5GJY - chains A and B of the 3 polymer chains in the assembly; structure by X-ray diffraction, 1.71 A resolution.

Chain A:
Molecule: MHC class I antigen
Source organism: Anas platyrhynchos
UniProt: Q6I7L2 (Q6I7L2_ANAPL); residues 4-273 here correspond to UniProt positions 22-291 (UniProt number = residue number + 18)
Amino-acid sequence (273 residues; numbered 1 to 273; the number before each row is that of its first residue):
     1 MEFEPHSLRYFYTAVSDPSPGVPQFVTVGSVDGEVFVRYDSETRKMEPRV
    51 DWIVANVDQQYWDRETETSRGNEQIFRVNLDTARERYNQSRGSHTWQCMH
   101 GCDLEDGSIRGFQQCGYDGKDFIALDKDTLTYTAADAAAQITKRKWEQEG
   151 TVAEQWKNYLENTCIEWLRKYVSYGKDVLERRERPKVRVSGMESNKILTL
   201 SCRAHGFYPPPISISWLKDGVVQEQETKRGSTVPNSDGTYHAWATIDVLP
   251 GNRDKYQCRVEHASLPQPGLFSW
Unresolved in the structure: 1-3, 194-197
Disulfide bonds: Cys98-Cys115, Cys102-Cys164, Cys202-Cys258
Differences from the reference sequence: expression tag (1-3); engineered mutation Gly220 (Ala238 in Q6I7L2)

Chain B:
Molecule: Beta-2-microglobulin
Source organism: Anas platyrhynchos
UniProt: Q14U75 (Q14U75_ANAPL); residues 4-104 here correspond to UniProt positions 19-119 (UniProt number = residue number + 15)
Amino-acid sequence (104 residues; row label = number of the first residue in the row):
     1 MEFGQAKAAPKVQVYSRHPATAGTENILNCYVEGFHPPKIDIALLKNGEP
    51 MKDVKYNDMSFGDDWTFQRLVYAPFTPTKSDVYTCRVDHEAFTEPQSFRW
   101 EPDF
Unresolved in the structure: 1-4
Disulfide bonds: Cys30-Cys85
Differences from the reference sequence: expression tag (1-3)

Interface between chain A and chain B:
Contacting residue pairs (65):
  Phe11(A) with Ser60(B); Phe61(B)
  Tyr12(A) with Phe61(B)
  Thr13(A) with Phe61(B); Phe67(B)
  Ser19(A) with Lys39(B)
  Gly21(A) with Arg69(B), hydrogen bond (backbone-side chain)
  Val22(A) with Pro38(B)
  Val28(A) with Asp58(B); Met59(B)
  Val35(A) with Asp58(B)
  Arg38(A) with Asp58(B), salt bridge
  Arg49(A) with Asp58(B), salt bridge
  Thr95(A) with His36(B); Pro38(B)
  Gln97(A) with His36(B), hydrogen bond; Phe61(B); Trp65(B), hydrogen bond (side chain-backbone); Phe67(B)
  Cys98(A) with Phe61(B)
  Met99(A) with Phe61(B), hydrophobic; Gly62(B)
  Gln114(A) with Asp63(B), hydrogen bond; Trp65(B)
  Cys115(A) with Trp65(B)
  Gly116(A) with Trp65(B)
  Asp118(A) with His36(B)
  Gly119(A) with His36(B); Asp64(B); Trp65(B)
  Lys120(A) with Gln5(B), hydrogen bond (side chain-backbone); Trp65(B)
  Asp121(A) with Trp65(B), hydrogen bond
  Arg188(A) with Pro19(B); Ala20(B), hydrogen bond (side chain-backbone); Asp103(B), hydrogen bond (side chain-backbone); Phe104(B)
  Ser190(A) with Asp103(B)
  Arg203(A) with Glu101(B), hydrogen bond (side chain-backbone); Asp103(B), salt bridge
  His205(A) with Ser16(B), hydrogen bond (side chain-backbone); Arg17(B); His18(B); Pro19(B)
  Gly206(A) with Arg17(B)
  Ser231(A) with Gln13(B), hydrogen bond (backbone-side chain); Glu33(B), hydrogen bond
  Val233(A) with Gln13(B); Tyr15(B); Tyr31(B), hydrophobic
  Pro234(A) with Tyr15(B), hydrogen bond (backbone-side chain); Tyr31(B); Leu70(B)
  Asn235(A) with Tyr15(B); Arg17(B); Asn29(B); Leu70(B)
  Ser236(A) with Ile27(B); Leu70(B); Tyr72(B)
  Asp237(A) with Arg17(B), salt bridge
  Thr239(A) with Arg17(B), hydrogen bond
  His241(A) with Tyr15(B); Ser16(B)
  Trp243(A) with Gln13(B), hydrogen bond
Interface residues without a listed pair, chain A (39 interface residues in all): Pro20, Lys186, Ser201, Gly230
Interface residues without a listed pair, chain B (34 interface residues in all): Thr21, Ile40, Asn57, Trp100

In short:
The interface between chain A and chain B involves 39 residues on one side and 34 on the other; the contacts
include 15 hydrogen bonds and 4 salt bridges. Among the polar pairs are Arg38(A)-Asp58(B), Arg49(A)-Asp58(B)
and Arg203(A)-Asp103(B).
Chain A is MHC class I antigen and chain B is Beta-2-microglobulin, both from Anas platyrhynchos; the
structure, Crystal structure of DUCK MHC CLASS I for 1.71 angstrom, was determined by X-ray diffraction.
